Entry 6WCJ (electron microscopy, 6.30 A resolution (low resolution: residue-level contacts below are approximate; hydrogen-bond / salt-bridge calls are withheld)); this record covers chains J and G of the 15 polymer chains in the assembly.

# Chain J
Name: Clathrin light chain B
Organism: Bos taurus
UniProtKB: P04975 (CLCB_BOVIN); residues 1-228 here = UniProt positions 1-228
Sequence (228 residues; each row starts with the number of its first residue):
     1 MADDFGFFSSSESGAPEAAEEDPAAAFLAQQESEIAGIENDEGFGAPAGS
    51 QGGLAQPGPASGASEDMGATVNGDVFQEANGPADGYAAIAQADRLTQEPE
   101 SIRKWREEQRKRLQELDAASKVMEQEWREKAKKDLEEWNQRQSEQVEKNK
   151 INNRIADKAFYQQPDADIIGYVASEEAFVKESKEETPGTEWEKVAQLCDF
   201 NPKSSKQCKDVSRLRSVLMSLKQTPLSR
Not modelled in the structure: 1-98, 158-228
Swiss-Prot annotation at these positions:
  - modified residue: Met1 (Blocked amino end (Met)), Ser11 (Phosphoserine), Ser13 (Phosphoserine), Thr186 (Phosphothreonine), Lys203 (N6-acetyllysine), Ser216 (Phosphoserine)

# Chain G
Name: Clathrin heavy chain 1
Organism: Bos taurus
UniProtKB: P49951 (CLH1_BOVIN); residue numbers follow UniProt; this construct covers 1-1675
Sequence (1675 residues; numbered 1 to 1675; the number before each row is that of its first residue):
     1 MAQILPIRFQEHLQLQNLGINPANIGFSTLTMESDKFICIREKVGEQAQV
    51 VIIDMNDPSNPIRRPISADSAIMNPASKVIALKAGKTLQIFNIEMKSKMK
   101 AHTMTDDVTFWKWISLNTVALVTDNAVYHWSMEGESQPVKMFDRHSSLAG
   151 CQIINYRTDAKQKWLLLTGISAQQNRVVGAMQLYSVDRKVSQPIEGHAAS
   201 FAQFKMEGNAEESTLFCFAVRGQAGGKLHIIEVGTPPTGNQPFPKKAVDV
   251 FFPPEAQNDFPVAMQISEKHDVVFLITKYGYIHLYDLETGTCIYMNRISG
   301 ETIFVTAPHEATAGIIGVNRKGQVLSVCVEEENIIPYITNVLQNPDLALR
   351 MAVRNNLAGAEELFARKFNALFAQGNYSEAAKVAANAPKGILRTPDTIRR
   401 FQSVPAQPGQTSPLLQYFGILLDQGQLNKYESLELCRPVLQQGRKQLLEK
   451 WLKEDKLECSEELGDLVKSVDPTLALSVYLRANVPNKVIQCFAETGQVQK
   501 IVLYAKKVGYTPDWIFLLRNVMRISPDQGQQFAQMLVQDEEPLADITQIV
   551 DVFMEYNLIQQCTAFLLDALKNNRPSEGPLQTRLLEMNLMHAPQVADAIL
   601 GNQMFTHYDRAHIAQLCEKAGLLQRALEHFTDLYDIKRAVVHTHLLNPEW
   651 LVNYFGSLSVEDSLECLRAMLSANIRQNLQICVQVASKYHEQLSTQSLIE
   701 LFESFKSFEGLFYFLGSIVNFSQDPDVHFKYIQAACKTGQIKEVERICRE
   751 SNCYDPERVKNFLKEAKLTDQLPLIIVCDRFDFVHDLVLYLYRNNLQKYI
   801 EIYVQKVNPSRLPVVIGGLLDVDCSEDVIKNLILVVRGQFSTDELVAEVE
   851 KRNRLKLLLPWLEARIHEGCEEPATHNALAKIYIDSNNNPERFLRENPYY
   901 DSRVVGKYCEKRDPHLACVAYERGQCDLELINVCNENSLFKSLSRYLVRR
   951 KDPELWGSVLLESNPYRRPLIDQVVQTALSETQDPEEVSVTVKAFMTADL
  1001 PNELIELLEKIVLDNSVFSEHRNLQNLLILTAIKADRTRVMEYINRLDNY
  1051 DAPDIANIAISNELFEEAFAIFRKFDVNTSAVQVLIEHIGNLDRAYEFAE
  1101 RCNEPAVWSQLAKAQLQKGMVKEAIDSYIKADDPSSYMEVVQAANTSGNW
  1151 EELVKYLQMARKKARESYVETELIFALAKTNRLAELEEFINGPNNAHIQQ
  1201 VGDRCYDEKMYDAAKLLYNNVSNFGRLASTLVHLGEYQAAVDGARKANST
  1251 RTWKEVCFACVDGKEFRLAQMCGLHIVVHADELEELINYYQDRGYFEELI
  1301 TMLEAALGLERAHMGMFTELAILYSKFKPQKMREHLELFWSRVNIPKVLR
  1351 AAEQAHLWAELVFLYDKYEEYDNAIITMMNHPTDAWKEGQFKDIITKVAN
  1401 VELYYRAIQFYLEFKPLLLNDLLMVLSPRLDHTRAVNYFSKVKQLPLVKP
  1451 YLRSVQNHNNKSVNESLNNLFITEEDYQALRTSIDAYDNFDNISLAQRLE
  1501 KHELIEFRRIAAYLFKGNNRWKQSVELCKKDSLYKDAMQYASESKDTELA
  1551 EELLQWFLQEEKRECFGACLFTCYDLLRPDVVLETAWRHNIMDFAMPYFI
  1601 QVMKEYLTKVDKLDASESLRKEEEQATETQPIVYGQPQLMLTAGPSVAVP
  1651 PQAPFGYGYTAPAYGQPQPGFGYSM
Not modelled in the structure: 1-808, 1475-1675
Swiss-Prot annotation at these positions:
  - region: Ala68 to Asp107 (WD40-like repeat 2), Thr302 to Glu330 (WD40-like repeat 7), Glu449 to Asp465 (Binding site for the uncoating ATPase, involved in lattice disassembly)
  - modified residue: Ala2 (N-acetylalanine), Ser67 (Phosphoserine), Thr105 (Phosphothreonine), Tyr184 (Phosphotyrosine), Thr394 (Phosphothreonine), Tyr634 (Phosphotyrosine), Lys737 (N6-succinyllysine), Lys856 (N6-acetyllysine), Tyr899 (Phosphotyrosine), Ser1167 (Phosphoserine), Tyr1206 (Phosphotyrosine), Ser1229 (Phosphoserine), Lys1441 (N6-acetyllysine), Tyr1477 (Phosphotyrosine), Tyr1487 (Phosphotyrosine), Ser1494 (Phosphoserine), Lys1501 (N6-acetyllysine)

# How chain J and chain G interact
Pairs across the interface (26; chain J residue first):
  Pro99(J) with Arg1293(G)
  Ser101(J) with Phe1296(G)
  Trp105(J) with Phe1296(G); Lys1326(G); Phe1327(G)
  Gln109(J) with Lys1326(G)
  Leu113(J) with Ala1355(G); His1356(G)
  Ser120(J) with Thr1383(G)
  Glu124(J) with Asn1380(G); Pro1382(G); Thr1383(G); Phe1414(G)
  Trp127(J) with Pro1382(G); Thr1383(G); Phe1414(G)
  Arg128(J) with Glu1413(G); Phe1414(G)
  Ala131(J) with Glu1413(G); Phe1414(G)
  Leu135(J) with Pro1416(G)
  Trp138(J) with Pro1446(G); Leu1447(G)
  Gln142(J) with Glu1474(G)
  Val146(J) with Thr1473(G); Glu1474(G)
Interface residues without a listed pair, chain J (17 interface residues in all): Arg112, Asp117, Asn139
Interface residues without a listed pair, chain G (22 interface residues in all): Gly1294, Pro1329, Trp1358, His1381, Leu1412, Gln1444

# Overview
Chain J and chain G form an interface of 17 and 22 residues respectively.
Chain J is Clathrin light chain B and chain G is Clathrin heavy chain 1, both from Bos taurus; the structure,
Asymmetric vertex of the clathrin minicoat cage, was determined by electron microscopy.
